5A7D - chains B and L of the 4 polymer chains in the assembly; structure by X-ray diffraction, 3.40 A resolution.

Chain B:
Molecule: PINS
Source organism: Drosophila melanogaster
Notes: fragment: tpr domain, residues 25-406
UniProtKB: Q9VB22 (Q9VB22_DROME); residue numbers follow UniProt; this construct covers 25-406
Amino-acid sequence (382 residues; row label = number of the first residue in the row):
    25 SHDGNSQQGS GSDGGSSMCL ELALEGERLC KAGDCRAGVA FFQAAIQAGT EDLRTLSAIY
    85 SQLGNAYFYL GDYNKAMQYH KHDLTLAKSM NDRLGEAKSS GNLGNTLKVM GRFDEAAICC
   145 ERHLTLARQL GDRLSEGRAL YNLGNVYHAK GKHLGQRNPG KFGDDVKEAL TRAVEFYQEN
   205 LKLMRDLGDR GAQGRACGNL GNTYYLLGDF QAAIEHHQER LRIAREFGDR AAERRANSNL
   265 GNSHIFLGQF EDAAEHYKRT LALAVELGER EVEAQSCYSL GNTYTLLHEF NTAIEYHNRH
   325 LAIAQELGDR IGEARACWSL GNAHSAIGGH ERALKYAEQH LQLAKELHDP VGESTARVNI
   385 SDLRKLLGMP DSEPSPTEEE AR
Not modelled in the structure: 25-38, 393-406

Chain L:
Molecule: Inscuteable
Source organism: Drosophila melanogaster
Notes: fragment: asymmetric domain, residues 283-623
UniProtKB: Q24367 (Q24367_DROME); residue numbers follow UniProt; this construct covers 283-623
Amino-acid sequence (341 residues; numbered 283 to 623; the number before each row is that of its first residue):
   283 SLRFTASTST PKSGSKIAKR GKKHPEPVAS WMSEQRWAGE PEVMCTLQHK SIAQEAYKNY
   343 TITTSAVCKL VRQLQQQALS LQVHFERSER VLSGLQASSL PEALAGATQL LSHLDDFTAT
   403 LERRGVFFND AKIERRRYEQ HLEQIRTVSK DTRYSLERQH YINLESLLDD VQLLKRHTLI
   463 TLRLIFERLV RVLVISIEQS QCDLLLRANI NMVATLMNID YDGFRSLSDA FVQNEAVRTL
   523 LVVVLDHKQS SVRALALRAL ATLCCAPQAI NQLGSCGGIE IVRDILQVES AGERGAIERR
   583 EAVSLLAQIT AAWHGSEHRV PGLRDCAESL VAGLAALLQP E
Not modelled in the structure: 283-305, 428-444, 570-571, 609-623

Chain B / chain L interface:
Residue-residue contacts (96; chain B residue first):
  Gly39(B) - Tyr342(L)  hydrogen bond (backbone-side chain)
  Ser40(B) - Tyr342(L)
  Ser41(B) - Tyr342(L)
  Met42(B) - Leu487(L)
  Leu44(B) - Ala338(L)  hydrophobic
  Leu44(B) - Tyr342(L)  hydrophobic
  Glu45(B) - Ile344(L)
  Glu45(B) - Thr346(L)
  Glu45(B) - Leu487(L)
  Leu46(B) - Leu487(L)  hydrophobic
  Ala47(B) - Ile334(L)
  Leu48(B) - Ile334(L)  hydrophobic
  Leu48(B) - Ala335(L)  hydrophobic
  Leu48(B) - Ala338(L)  hydrophobic
  Leu48(B) - Ser347(L)
  Glu49(B) - Ala490(L)
  Glu51(B) - Ser333(L)
  Glu51(B) - Ile334(L)  hydrogen bond (side chain-backbone)
  Glu51(B) - Ala335(L)  hydrogen bond (side chain-backbone)
  Phe65(B) - Leu486(L)  hydrophobic
  Ala68(B) - Leu486(L)  hydrophobic
  Asp76(B) - Asn341(L)  hydrogen bond
  Arg78(B) - Glu337(L)
  Thr79(B) - Glu337(L)
  Ala82(B) - Lys332(L)
  Ala82(B) - Ile334(L)
  Ile83(B) - Ile334(L)
  Ser85(B) - Lys332(L)
  Gln86(B) - Lys332(L)  hydrogen bond (side chain-backbone)
  Gln86(B) - Ile334(L)
  Asn89(B) - Leu329(L)
  Asn89(B) - Gln330(L)  hydrogen bond (side chain-backbone)
  Asn89(B) - His331(L)  hydrogen bond
  Phe92(B) - Leu329(L)  hydrophobic
  Asp107(B) - Lys332(L)  salt bridge
  Gly119(B) - Lys332(L)  hydrogen bond (backbone-side chain)
  Lys122(B) - Gln330(L)
  Lys122(B) - His331(L)  hydrogen bond (side chain-backbone)
  Lys122(B) - Lys332(L)
  Ser123(B) - Lys332(L)  hydrogen bond
  Asn126(B) - Leu329(L)
  Asn126(B) - Gln330(L)  hydrogen bond (side chain-backbone)
  Asn129(B) - Cys327(L)  hydrogen bond
  Asn129(B) - Thr328(L)  hydrogen bond
  Asn129(B) - Leu329(L)
  Arg162(B) - Gln330(L)  hydrogen bond
  Tyr165(B) - Glu324(L)
  Tyr165(B) - Val325(L)  hydrogen bond (side chain-backbone)
  Asn166(B) - Thr328(L)
  Asn169(B) - Val325(L)
  Asn169(B) - Met326(L)  hydrogen bond (side chain-backbone)
  His172(B) - Met326(L)
  Lys176(B) - Trp319(L)
  Gly179(B) - Trp319(L)
  Arg219(B) - Glu324(L)
  Arg219(B) - Val325(L)
  Gly222(B) - Glu324(L)
  Asn223(B) - Pro323(L)
  Asn223(B) - Glu324(L)
  Asn223(B) - Met326(L)  hydrogen bond
  Asn226(B) - Gly321(L)
  Asn226(B) - Glu322(L)  hydrogen bond (side chain-backbone)
  Asn226(B) - Pro323(L)
  Tyr229(B) - Gln317(L)  hydrogen bond (side chain-backbone)
  Tyr229(B) - Arg318(L)
  Tyr229(B) - Ala320(L)
  Leu230(B) - Arg318(L)
  Leu230(B) - Trp319(L)  hydrophobic
  Arg244(B) - Glu324(L)  salt bridge
  Arg258(B) - Glu322(L)  salt bridge
  Arg259(B) - Glu324(L)  salt bridge
  Ser262(B) - Glu322(L)  hydrogen bond
  Asn263(B) - Gly321(L)
  Asn263(B) - Glu322(L)  hydrogen bond (side chain-backbone)
  Asn266(B) - Gln317(L)  hydrogen bond
  Phe270(B) - Met314(L)
  Phe270(B) - Gln317(L)
  Phe270(B) - Arg318(L)
  Tyr281(B) - Trp313(L)
  Tyr302(B) - Trp313(L)  hydrophobic
  Ser303(B) - Trp313(L)
  Asn306(B) - Pro309(L)
  Asn306(B) - Val310(L)
  Asn306(B) - Trp313(L)
  Thr309(B) - Val310(L)
  Leu310(B) - Val310(L)  hydrophobic
  Arg339(B) - Glu316(L)  salt bridge
  Trp342(B) - Pro307(L)
  Trp342(B) - Glu308(L)
  Trp342(B) - Pro309(L)
  Trp342(B) - Ser312(L)
  Ser343(B) - Pro309(L)
  Asn346(B) - Glu308(L)  hydrogen bond
  Asn346(B) - Pro309(L)
  Ala380(B) - Pro307(L)
  Asn383(B) - His306(L)
Also at the interface, not in a pair above, chain B (70 interface residues in all): Ala64, Ser81, His104, Ala111, Thr130, Lys132, Gln180, Tyr201, Gly218, Ile269
Also at the interface, not in a pair above, chain L (40 interface residues in all): Cys484, Met494

Summary:
Chain B and chain L form an interface of 70 and 40 residues respectively; the contacts include 23 hydrogen
bonds and 5 salt bridges. Polar contacts include Asp107(B)-Lys332(L), Arg244(B)-Glu324(L) and
Arg258(B)-Glu322(L).
Chain B is PINS and chain L is Inscuteable, both from Drosophila melanogaster; the structure, Tetrameric
assembly of LGN with Inscuteable, was determined by X-ray diffraction.
